Entry 3CPW (X-ray diffraction, 2.70 A resolution); this record covers chains 0 and B of the 31 polymer chains in the assembly.

Chain 0:
Molecule: 23S ribosomal RNA
Source organism: Haloarcula marismortui
Sequence (2922 nucleotides; numbered 2 to 2923; the number before each row is that of its first residue):
     2 UUGGCUACUA UGCCAGCUGG UGGAUUGCUC GGCUCAGGCG CUGAUGAAGG ACGUGCCAAG
    62 CUGCGAUAAG CCAUGGGGAG CCGCACGGAG GCGAAGAACC AUGGAUUUCC GAAUGAGAAU
   122 CUCUCUAACA AUUGCUUCGC GCAAUGAGGA ACCCCGAGAA CUGAAACAUC UCAGUAUCGG
   182 GAGGAACAGA AAACGCAAUG UGAUGUCGUU AGUAACCGCG AGUGAACGCG AUACAGCCCA
   242 AACCGAAGCC CUCACGGGCA AUGUGGUGUC AGGGCUACCU CUCAUCAGCC GACCGUCUCG
   302 ACGAAGUCUC UUGGAACAGA GCGUGAUACA GGGUGACAAC CCCGUACUCG AGACCAGUAC
   362 GACGUGCGGU AGUGCCAGAG UAGCGGGGGU UGGAUAUCCC UCGCGAAUAA CGCAGGCAUC
   422 GACUGCGAAG GCUAAACACA ACCUGAGACC GAUAGUGAAC AAGUAGUGUG AACGAACGCU
   482 GCAAAGUACC CUCAGAAGGG AGGCGAAAUA GAGCAUGAAA UCAGUUGGCG AUCGAGCGAC
   542 AGGGCAUACA AGGUCCCCCG ACGAAUGACC GACGCGCGAG CGUCCAGUAA GACUCACGGG
   602 AAGCCGAUGU UCUGUCGUAC GUUUUGAAAA ACGAGCCAGG GAGUGUGUCU GCAUGGCAAG
   662 UCUAACCGGA GUAUCCGGGG AGGCACAGGG AAACCGACAU GGCCGCAGGG CUUUGCCCGA
   722 GGGCCGCCGU CUUCAAGGGC GGGGAGCCAU GUGGACACGA CCCGAAUCCG GACGAUCUAC
   782 GCAUGGACAA GAUGAAGCGU GCCGAAAGGC ACGUGGAAGU CUGUUAGAGU UGGUGUCCUA
   842 CAAUACCCUC UCGUGAUCUA UGUGUAGGGG UGAAAGGCCC AUCGAGUCCG GCAACAGCUG
   902 GUUCCAAUCG AAACAUGUCG AAGCAUGACC UCCGCCGAGG UAGUCUGUGA GGUAGAGCGA
   962 CCGAUUGGUG UGUCCGCCUC CGAGAGGAGU CGGCACACCU GUCAAACUCC AAACUUACAG
  1022 ACGCCGUUUG ACGCGGGGAU UCCGGUGCGC GGGGUAAGCC UGUGUACCAG GAGGGGAACA
  1082 ACCCAGAGAU AGGUUAAGGU CCCCAAGUGU GGAUUAAGUG UAAUCCUCUG AAGGUGGUCU
  1142 CGAGCCCUAG ACAGCCGGGA GGUGAGCUUA GAAGCAGCUA CCCUCUAAGA AAAGCGUAAC
  1202 AGCUUACCGG CCGAGGUUUG AGGCGCCCAA AAUGAUCGGG ACUCAAAUCC ACCACCGAGA
  1262 CCUGUCCGUA CCACUCAUAC UGGUAAUCGA GUAGAUUGGC GCUCUAAUUG GAUGGAAGUA
  1322 GGGGUGAAAA CUCCUAUGGA CCGAUUAGUG ACGAAAAUCC UGGCCAUAGU AGCAGCGAUA
  1382 GUCGGGUGAG AACCCCGACG GCCUAAUGGA UAAGGGUUCC UCAGCACUGC UGAUCAGCUG
  1442 AGGGUUAGCC GGUCCUAAGU CAUACCGCAA CUCGACUAUG ACGAAAUGGG AAACGGGUUA
  1502 AUAUUCCCGU GCCACUAUGC AGUGAAAGUU GACGCCCUGG GGUCGAUCAC GCUGGGCAUU
  1562 CGCCCAGUCG AACCGUCCAA CUCCGUGGAA GCCGUAAUGG CAGGAAGCGG ACGAACGGCG
  1622 GCAUAGGGAA ACGUGAUUCA ACCUGGGGCC CAUGAAAAGA CGAGCAUAGU GUCCGUACCG
  1682 AGAACCGACA CAGGUGUCCA UGGCGGCGAA AGCCAAGGCC UGUCGGGAGC AACCAACGUU
  1742 AGGGAAUUCG GCAAGUUAGU CCCGUACCUU CGGAAGAAGG GAUGCCUGCU CCGGAACGGA
  1802 GCAGGUCGCA GUGACUCGGA AGCUCGGACU GUCUAGUAAC AACAUAGGUG ACCGCAAAUC
  1862 CGCAAGGACU CGUACGGUCA CUGAAUCCUG CCCAGUGCAG GUAUCUGAAC ACCUCGUACA
  1922 AGAGGACGAA GGACCUGUCA ACGGCGGGGG UAACUAUGAC CCUCUUAAGG UAGCGUAGUA
  1982 CCUUGCCGCA UCAGUAGCGG CUUGCAUGAA UGGAUUAACC AGAGCUUCAC UGUCCCAACG
  2042 UUGGGCCCGG UGAACUGUAC AUUCCAGUGC GGAGUCUGGA GACACCCAGG GGGAAGCAAA
  2102 GACCCUAUGG AGCUUUACUG CAGGCUGUCG CUGAGACGUG GUCGCCGAUG UGCAGCAUAG
  2162 GUAGGAGACA CUACACAGGU ACCCGCGCUA GCGGGCCACC GAGUCAACAG UGAAAUACUA
  2222 CCCGUCGGUG ACUGCGACUC UCACUCCGGG AGGAGGACAC CGAUAGCCGG GCAGUUUGAC
  2282 UGGGGCGGUA CGCGCUCGAA AAGAUAUCGA GCGCGCCCUA UGGCUAUCUC AGCCGGGACA
  2342 GAGACCCGGC GAAGAGUGCA AGAGCAAAAG AUAGCUUGAC AGUGUUCUUC CCAACGAGGA
  2402 ACGCUGACGC GAAAGCGUGG UCUAGCGAAC CAAUUAGCCU GCUUGAUGCG GGCAAUUGAU
  2462 GACAGAAAAG CUACCCUAGG GAUAACAGAG UCGUCACUCG CAAGAGCACA UAUCGACCGA
  2522 GUGGCUUGCU ACCUCGAUGU CGGUUCCCUC CAUCCUGCCC GUGCAGAAGC GGGCAAGGGU
  2582 GAGGUUGUUC GCCUAUUAAA GGAGGUCGUG AGCUGGGUUU AGACCGUCGU GAGACAGGUC
  2642 GGCUGCUAUC UACUGGGUGU GUAAUGGUGU CUGACAAGAA CGACCGUAUA GUACGAGAGG
  2702 AACUACGGUU GGUGGCCACU GGUGUACCGG UUGUUCGAGA GAGCACGUGC CGGGUAGCCA
  2762 CGCCACACGG GGUAAGAGCU GAACGCAUCU AAGCUCGAAA CCCACUUGGA AAAGAGACAC
  2822 CGCCGAGGUC CCGCGUACAA GACGCGGUCG AUAGACUCGG GGUGUGCGCG UCGAGGUAAC
  2882 GAGACGUUAA GCCCACGAGC ACUAACAGAC CAAAGCCAUC AU
Disordered / not traced: 2-9, 126-127, 715, 971-998, 1560, 1952-1963, 2137-2236, 2339-2343, 2665-2666, 2915-2923
Sequence notes: conflict C559 (U3154 in 3377779), C560 (U3155 in 3377779); engineered mutation A2099 (G4694 in 3377779)
Metal / ion sites: Na+ site 1: U12 (shared with 1 residue of chain Q); Mg2+ site 1 near G28 (its only coordinating residue here); Na+ site 2: C40, C443; Na+ site 3: G56, A59, G61; Sr2+ site 1: C85 (shared with 1 residue of chain S); Na+ site 4 near U108 (its only coordinating residue here); Mg2+ site 2 near U115 (its only coordinating residue here); Na+ site 5: C130, U146; Na+ site 6: C141, G142; Sr2+ site 2: G147, A183 (shared with 1 residue of chain L); Mg2+ site 3: C162, U2276; K+ site 1: C162, U163, U172; 66 more Mg2+ sites not listed; 58 more Na+ sites not listed; 71 more Sr2+ sites not listed; 1 more K+ sites not listed
Residues lining bound ligands:
  - acetyl group (ACE): G2102, A2486, G2540
  - Linezolid (ZLD; N-{[(5S)-3-(3-fluoro-4-morpholin-4-ylphenyl)-2-oxo-1,3-oxazolidin-5-yl]methyl}acetamide): G2102, A2486, C2487, A2538, U2539, G2540, U2541, U2620

Chain B:
Molecule: 50S ribosomal protein L3P
Source organism: Haloarcula marismortui
UniProtKB: P20279 (RL3_HALMA); residues 0-337 here correspond to UniProt positions 1-338 (UniProt number = residue number + 1)
Chain sequence (338 residues; numbered 0 to 337; the number before each row is that of its first residue; numbering starts at 0):
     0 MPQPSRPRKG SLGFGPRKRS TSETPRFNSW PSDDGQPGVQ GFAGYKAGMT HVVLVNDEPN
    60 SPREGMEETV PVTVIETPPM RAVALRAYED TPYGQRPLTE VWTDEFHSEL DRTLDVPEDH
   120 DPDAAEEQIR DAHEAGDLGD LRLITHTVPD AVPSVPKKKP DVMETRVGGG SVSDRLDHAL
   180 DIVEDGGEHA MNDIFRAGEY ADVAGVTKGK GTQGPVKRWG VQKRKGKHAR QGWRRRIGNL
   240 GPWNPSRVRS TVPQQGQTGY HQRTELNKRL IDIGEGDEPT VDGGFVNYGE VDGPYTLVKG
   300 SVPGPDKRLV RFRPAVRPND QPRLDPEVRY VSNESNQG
Disordered / not traced: 0
Metal / ion sites: Sr2+ site 1: Gln230 (shared with G836(0), U2615(0) of chain 0); Na+ near Gln230 (its only coordinating residue here); Sr2+ site 2: Asn243, Ser245; Mg2+ site 1: Asn335 (shared with A2757(0) of chain 0); Mg2+ site 2 near Gly337 (its only coordinating residue here)

Interface between chain 0 and chain B:
Pairs across the interface - 344 pairs, chain 0 then chain B:
  G834(0) - Arg229(B)  phosphate contact
  U835(0) - Lys226(B)  phosphate contact
  U835(0) - Arg229(B)  salt bridge to the phosphate
  U835(0) - Gln230(B)  hydrogen bond to the phosphate
  G836(0) - Arg229(B)  phosphate contact
  G836(0) - Gln230(B)  phosphate contact
  U837(0) - Gln230(B)  phosphate contact
  U1234(0) - Pro244(B)  base contact
  U1234(0) - Arg246(B)  hydrogen bond to the base
  U1234(0) - Arg248(B)  sugar contact
  A1732(0) - Thr211(B)  hydrogen bond to the sugar
  A1732(0) - Gln212(B)  hydrogen bond to the sugar
  A1733(0) - Thr211(B)  sugar contact
  A1733(0) - Gln212(B)  sugar contact
  A1733(0) - Gly213(B)  hydrogen bond to the phosphate
  A1733(0) - Gln254(B)  sugar contact
  C1734(0) - Gly213(B)  phosphate contact
  C1734(0) - Arg234(B)  salt bridge to the phosphate
  C1734(0) - Arg235(B)  hydrogen bond to the sugar
  C1735(0) - Gly231(B)  sugar contact
  C1735(0) - Trp232(B)  phosphate contact
  C1735(0) - Arg233(B)  hydrogen bond to the phosphate
  C1735(0) - Arg234(B)  hydrogen bond to the phosphate
  C1735(0) - Arg235(B)  sugar contact
  A1736(0) - Gly231(B)  phosphate contact
  A1736(0) - Arg233(B)  salt bridge to the phosphate
  C1750(0) - Lys226(B)  base contact
  G1751(0) - Lys226(B)  hydrogen bond to the base
  C1753(0) - Lys226(B)  sugar contact
  C1753(0) - Arg229(B)  hydrogen bond to the base
  A1754(0) - Arg229(B)  hydrogen bond to the sugar
  U2034(0) - Gly225(B)  hydrogen bond to the phosphate
  C2035(0) - Lys224(B)  phosphate contact
  C2035(0) - Gly225(B)  hydrogen bond to the phosphate
  C2036(0) - Lys224(B)  salt bridge to the phosphate
  C2037(0) - Lys224(B)  hydrogen bond to the phosphate
  A2038(0) - Gln221(B)  phosphate contact
  A2038(0) - Lys222(B)  hydrogen bond to the phosphate
  A2038(0) - Lys224(B)  salt bridge to the phosphate
  A2039(0) - Val215(B)  phosphate contact
  A2039(0) - Lys222(B)  phosphate contact
  A2039(0) - Arg234(B)  salt bridge to the phosphate
  C2065(0) - Arg246(B)  hydrogen bond to the phosphate
  C2066(0) - Pro244(B)  phosphate contact
  C2066(0) - Arg246(B)  salt bridge to the phosphate
  G2073(0) - Asn243(B)  base contact
  G2090(0) - Gln253(B)  hydrogen bond to the base
  G2090(0) - Gln254(B)  hydrogen bond to the sugar
  G2091(0) - Arg235(B)  phosphate contact
  G2091(0) - Leu239(B)  base contact
  G2091(0) - Gln253(B)  hydrogen bond to the base
  G2092(0) - Trp232(B)  hydrogen bond to the phosphate
  G2092(0) - Arg235(B)  salt bridge to the phosphate
  G2092(0) - Leu239(B)  sugar contact
  G2093(0) - Asn238(B)  phosphate contact
  G2093(0) - Leu239(B)  hydrogen bond to the phosphate
  G2093(0) - Gly240(B)  sugar contact
  G2093(0) - Pro241(B)  hydrogen bond to the sugar
  G2093(0) - Trp242(B)  hydrogen bond to the sugar
  G2093(0) - Pro244(B)  sugar contact
  G2093(0) - Ser245(B)  hydrogen bond to the base
  G2093(0) - Arg246(B)  base contact
  G2093(0) - Val247(B)  base contact
  G2094(0) - Trp242(B)  sugar contact
  G2094(0) - Ser245(B)  sugar contact
  A2096(0) - Trp242(B)  sugar contact
  G2544(0) - Pro1(B)  phosphate contact
  G2544(0) - His227(B)  base contact
  U2545(0) - Gln2(B)  hydrogen bond to the phosphate
  U2546(0) - Gln2(B)  hydrogen bond to the base
  U2546(0) - Gln221(B)  sugar contact
  U2546(0) - Ile236(B)  sugar contact
  U2546(0) - Gly237(B)  hydrogen bond to the sugar
  U2546(0) - Asn238(B)  base contact
  C2547(0) - Gln2(B)  base contact
  C2547(0) - Arg5(B)  salt bridge to the phosphate
  C2547(0) - Lys8(B)  phosphate contact
  C2547(0) - Val220(B)  phosphate contact
  C2547(0) - Gln221(B)  hydrogen bond to the phosphate
  C2547(0) - Asn238(B)  hydrogen bond to the base
  C2547(0) - Pro252(B)  phosphate contact
  C2548(0) - Arg5(B)  salt bridge to the phosphate
  C2548(0) - Arg7(B)  phosphate contact
  C2548(0) - Lys8(B)  hydrogen bond to the phosphate
  C2548(0) - Pro241(B)  base contact
  C2548(0) - Arg248(B)  sugar contact
  C2548(0) - Thr250(B)  hydrogen bond to the sugar
  C2548(0) - Val251(B)  sugar contact
  C2548(0) - Pro252(B)  sugar contact
  C2549(0) - Arg7(B)  salt bridge to the phosphate
  C2549(0) - Leu11(B)  phosphate contact
  C2549(0) - Arg248(B)  hydrogen bond to the sugar
  C2549(0) - Thr250(B)  sugar contact
  G2580(0) - Pro6(B)  phosphate contact
  U2581(0) - Ser4(B)  base contact
  U2581(0) - Arg5(B)  hydrogen bond to the phosphate
  U2581(0) - Pro6(B)  phosphate contact
  G2582(0) - Pro3(B)  phosphate contact
  G2582(0) - Ser4(B)  hydrogen bond to the phosphate
  A2583(0) - Pro3(B)  phosphate contact
  C2591(0) - Pro1(B)  phosphate contact
  G2606(0) - Pro241(B)  base contact
  G2606(0) - Asn243(B)  hydrogen bond to the sugar
  G2606(0) - Arg248(B)  base contact
  U2607(0) - Trp242(B)  stacking on the base
  U2607(0) - Asn243(B)  hydrogen bond to the phosphate
  G2609(0) - Asn238(B)  base contact
  G2609(0) - Gly240(B)  base contact
  G2609(0) - Pro241(B)  base contact
  G2609(0) - Trp242(B)  hydrogen bond to the sugar
  U2610(0) - Asn238(B)  base contact
  U2610(0) - Trp242(B)  phosphate contact
  G2613(0) - Arg223(B)  hydrogen bond to the sugar
  G2613(0) - Trp232(B)  sugar contact
  G2613(0) - Gly237(B)  base contact
  C2614(0) - Arg223(B)  hydrogen bond to the sugar
  C2614(0) - His227(B)  hydrogen bond to the sugar
  C2614(0) - Gln230(B)  phosphate contact
  C2614(0) - Trp232(B)  sugar contact
  U2615(0) - Lys226(B)  phosphate contact
  U2615(0) - His227(B)  hydrogen bond to the sugar
  U2615(0) - Gln230(B)  phosphate contact
  G2616(0) - Lys226(B)  salt bridge to the phosphate
  A2653(0) - Arg246(B)  sugar contact
  A2653(0) - Val247(B)  hydrogen bond to the sugar
  C2654(0) - Val247(B)  sugar contact
  C2654(0) - Arg248(B)  sugar contact
  C2654(0) - Ser249(B)  phosphate contact
  C2654(0) - Gln253(B)  hydrogen bond to the sugar
  U2655(0) - Arg217(B)  hydrogen bond to the sugar
  U2655(0) - Ser249(B)  phosphate contact
  U2655(0) - Gln253(B)  hydrogen bond to the sugar
  U2655(0) - Gln254(B)  hydrogen bond to the sugar
  G2656(0) - Pro15(B)  phosphate contact
  G2656(0) - Arg16(B)  hydrogen bond to the phosphate
  G2656(0) - Lys17(B)  phosphate contact
  G2656(0) - Arg217(B)  salt bridge to the phosphate
  G2656(0) - Gly255(B)  sugar contact
  G2656(0) - Gln256(B)  hydrogen bond to the sugar
  G2657(0) - Lys17(B)  phosphate contact
  G2657(0) - Arg18(B)  hydrogen bond to the phosphate
  G2657(0) - Gln256(B)  sugar contact
  G2658(0) - Arg18(B)  salt bridge to the phosphate
  G2668(0) - Asp114(B)  hydrogen bond to the base
  U2669(0) - Thr112(B)  hydrogen bond to the sugar
  U2669(0) - Leu113(B)  sugar contact
  U2669(0) - Asp114(B)  sugar contact
  G2670(0) - Arg85(B)  base contact
  G2670(0) - Thr112(B)  sugar contact
  G2670(0) - Leu113(B)  sugar contact
  G2670(0) - Val161(B)  sugar contact
  U2671(0) - Arg25(B)  salt bridge to the phosphate
  U2671(0) - Arg85(B)  hydrogen bond to the base
  U2671(0) - Ile143(B)  sugar contact
  U2671(0) - Val161(B)  sugar contact
  U2671(0) - Met162(B)  phosphate contact
  U2671(0) - Glu163(B)  hydrogen bond to the sugar
  C2672(0) - Arg25(B)  salt bridge to the phosphate
  C2672(0) - Arg85(B)  sugar contact
  C2672(0) - Tyr87(B)  hydrogen bond to the sugar
  C2672(0) - Pro96(B)  sugar contact
  C2672(0) - Arg141(B)  hydrogen bond to the phosphate
  C2672(0) - Met162(B)  phosphate contact
  C2672(0) - Glu163(B)  hydrogen bond to the phosphate
  U2673(0) - Tyr87(B)  sugar contact
  U2673(0) - Gln94(B)  hydrogen bond to the sugar
  U2673(0) - Arg141(B)  salt bridge to the phosphate
  G2674(0) - Tyr92(B)  sugar contact
  G2674(0) - Gly93(B)  phosphate contact
  G2674(0) - Gln94(B)  hydrogen bond to the phosphate
  A2678(0) - Leu11(B)  hydrogen bond to the sugar
  A2678(0) - Gly12(B)  base contact
  G2679(0) - Leu11(B)  sugar contact
  G2679(0) - Gly12(B)  sugar contact
  A2680(0) - Pro6(B)  base contact
  A2681(0) - Ser10(B)  hydrogen bond to the base
  C2682(0) - Arg316(B)  salt bridge to the phosphate
  C2707(0) - Asn59(B)  phosphate contact
  G2708(0) - Glu57(B)  phosphate contact
  G2708(0) - Asn59(B)  sugar contact
  G2713(0) - Pro6(B)  sugar contact
  U2714(0) - Arg7(B)  phosphate contact
  U2714(0) - Lys8(B)  phosphate contact
  U2714(0) - Gly9(B)  hydrogen bond to the phosphate
  U2714(0) - Ser10(B)  hydrogen bond to the phosphate
  U2714(0) - Phe13(B)  sugar contact
  G2715(0) - Gly9(B)  phosphate contact
  G2715(0) - Ser10(B)  hydrogen bond to the phosphate
  G2715(0) - Phe13(B)  sugar contact
  G2715(0) - Arg16(B)  salt bridge to the phosphate
  G2715(0) - Arg262(B)  hydrogen bond to the sugar
  G2715(0) - Glu264(B)  hydrogen bond to the base
  G2716(0) - Thr206(B)  sugar contact
  G2716(0) - Arg262(B)  salt bridge to the phosphate
  G2716(0) - Glu264(B)  sugar contact
  G2716(0) - Ser300(B)  hydrogen bond to the base
  G2716(0) - Pro302(B)  sugar contact
  C2717(0) - Lys45(B)  hydrogen bond to the phosphate
  C2717(0) - Met48(B)  sugar contact
  C2717(0) - Thr206(B)  phosphate contact
  C2717(0) - Lys207(B)  hydrogen bond to the phosphate
  C2717(0) - Ser300(B)  sugar contact
  C2717(0) - Val301(B)  sugar contact
  C2717(0) - Pro302(B)  sugar contact
  C2717(0) - Gly303(B)  hydrogen bond to the phosphate
  C2718(0) - Lys45(B)  salt bridge to the phosphate
  C2718(0) - Met48(B)  sugar contact
  C2718(0) - Lys207(B)  salt bridge to the phosphate
  C2718(0) - Asp305(B)  phosphate contact
  A2719(0) - Met48(B)  sugar contact
  A2719(0) - Thr49(B)  hydrogen bond to the sugar
  A2719(0) - His50(B)  hydrogen bond to the sugar
  A2719(0) - Pro70(B)  base contact
  A2719(0) - Asn335(B)  sugar contact
  U2756(0) - Gln336(B)  phosphate contact
  U2756(0) - Gly337(B)  hydrogen bond to the phosphate
  A2757(0) - Val285(B)  phosphate contact
  A2757(0) - Asn286(B)  sugar contact
  A2757(0) - Asn335(B)  phosphate contact
  A2757(0) - Gln336(B)  phosphate contact
  A2757(0) - Gly337(B)  phosphate contact
  G2758(0) - Val285(B)  phosphate contact
  G2758(0) - Asn286(B)  sugar contact
  C2759(0) - Lys207(B)  salt bridge to the phosphate
  C2760(0) - Lys209(B)  salt bridge to the phosphate
  C2760(0) - Lys216(B)  salt bridge to the phosphate
  C2764(0) - Pro70(B)  sugar contact
  C2765(0) - Glu264(B)  base contact
  C2765(0) - Lys267(B)  hydrogen bond to the sugar
  C2765(0) - Lys298(B)  sugar contact
  C2765(0) - Gly299(B)  sugar contact
  C2765(0) - Ser300(B)  hydrogen bond to the base
  A2766(0) - Leu265(B)  hydrogen bond to the sugar
  A2766(0) - Asn266(B)  sugar contact
  A2766(0) - Lys267(B)  sugar contact
  A2766(0) - Lys298(B)  salt bridge to the phosphate
  C2767(0) - Asn266(B)  hydrogen bond to the phosphate
  C2767(0) - Arg316(B)  hydrogen bond to the phosphate
  C2767(0) - Asn318(B)  hydrogen bond to the phosphate
  A2768(0) - Arg316(B)  hydrogen bond to the phosphate
  A2768(0) - Asn318(B)  hydrogen bond to the phosphate
  C2806(0) - Ser28(B)  hydrogen bond to the phosphate
  C2806(0) - Leu265(B)  sugar contact
  C2806(0) - Arg316(B)  sugar contact
  U2807(0) - Gly12(B)  base contact
  U2807(0) - Phe13(B)  sugar contact
  U2807(0) - Asn27(B)  hydrogen bond to the phosphate
  U2807(0) - Ser28(B)  hydrogen bond to the phosphate
  U2807(0) - Thr263(B)  hydrogen bond to the phosphate
  U2807(0) - Arg312(B)  salt bridge to the phosphate
  U2808(0) - Gly12(B)  sugar contact
  U2808(0) - Phe13(B)  sugar contact
  U2808(0) - Gly14(B)  hydrogen bond to the sugar
  U2808(0) - Asn27(B)  hydrogen bond to the phosphate
  U2808(0) - Gln261(B)  hydrogen bond to the phosphate
  U2808(0) - Arg262(B)  phosphate contact
  U2808(0) - Thr263(B)  hydrogen bond to the phosphate
  G2809(0) - Gly14(B)  sugar contact
  G2809(0) - Pro15(B)  sugar contact
  G2809(0) - Lys17(B)  phosphate contact
  G2809(0) - Gln261(B)  phosphate contact
  G2810(0) - Lys17(B)  salt bridge to the phosphate
  G2810(0) - Thr20(B)  hydrogen bond to the phosphate
  G2815(0) - Tyr92(B)  hydrogen bond to the base
  G2817(0) - Arg95(B)  sugar contact
  A2818(0) - Arg95(B)  sugar contact
  A2818(0) - Pro96(B)  hydrogen bond to the sugar
  C2819(0) - Arg85(B)  hydrogen bond to the base
  C2819(0) - Pro96(B)  sugar contact
  C2819(0) - Leu97(B)  phosphate contact
  C2819(0) - Thr98(B)  phosphate contact
  C2819(0) - Glu99(B)  hydrogen bond to the sugar
  A2820(0) - Thr98(B)  phosphate contact
  A2820(0) - Glu99(B)  sugar contact
  A2820(0) - Trp101(B)  sugar contact
  A2820(0) - His119(B)  phosphate contact
  C2821(0) - Asp114(B)  hydrogen bond to the sugar
  C2821(0) - Val115(B)  sugar contact
  C2821(0) - Pro116(B)  sugar contact
  C2821(0) - Glu117(B)  phosphate contact
  C2821(0) - Asp118(B)  phosphate contact
  C2821(0) - His119(B)  salt bridge to the phosphate
  C2822(0) - Asp114(B)  sugar contact
  C2822(0) - Val115(B)  sugar contact
  C2822(0) - Glu117(B)  hydrogen bond to the phosphate
  C2822(0) - Asp118(B)  hydrogen bond to the phosphate
  G2823(0) - Glu117(B)  phosphate contact
  A2827(0) - Asp114(B)  phosphate contact
  G2828(0) - Asp114(B)  phosphate contact
  U2837(0) - Glu22(B)  base contact
  U2837(0) - Val154(B)  base contact
  U2837(0) - Lys156(B)  base contact
  U2837(0) - Pro304(B)  sugar contact
  U2837(0) - Asp305(B)  sugar contact
  U2837(0) - Lys306(B)  hydrogen bond to the base
  U2837(0) - Arg307(B)  hydrogen bond to the base
  A2838(0) - Lys207(B)  phosphate contact
  A2838(0) - Gly208(B)  hydrogen bond to the phosphate
  A2838(0) - Tyr259(B)  sugar contact
  A2838(0) - Arg307(B)  salt bridge to the phosphate
  C2839(0) - Arg18(B)  hydrogen bond to the phosphate
  C2839(0) - Gly208(B)  phosphate contact
  C2839(0) - Lys209(B)  hydrogen bond to the phosphate
  C2839(0) - Gly210(B)  hydrogen bond to the phosphate
  C2839(0) - Gln256(B)  hydrogen bond to the phosphate
  A2840(0) - Gly210(B)  phosphate contact
  A2840(0) - Thr211(B)  hydrogen bond to the phosphate
  G2842(0) - Arg18(B)  hydrogen bond to the base
  A2843(0) - Arg18(B)  hydrogen bond to the base
  C2844(0) - Tyr259(B)  sugar contact
  C2846(0) - Pro155(B)  sugar contact
  C2846(0) - Lys156(B)  phosphate contact
  C2846(0) - Lys158(B)  phosphate contact
  G2847(0) - Arg111(B)  salt bridge to the phosphate
  G2847(0) - Pro155(B)  sugar contact
  G2847(0) - Lys156(B)  phosphate contact
  G2847(0) - Lys157(B)  hydrogen bond to the phosphate
  G2847(0) - Lys158(B)  hydrogen bond to the phosphate
  G2848(0) - Arg111(B)  salt bridge to the phosphate
  G2848(0) - Lys157(B)  salt bridge to the phosphate
  G2851(0) - Lys157(B)  hydrogen bond to the phosphate
  A2852(0) - Lys157(B)  salt bridge to the phosphate
  U2853(0) - Pro155(B)  sugar contact
  G2860(0) - Gly282(B)  hydrogen bond to the base
  G2860(0) - Gln336(B)  base contact
  G2861(0) - Asp281(B)  hydrogen bond to the sugar
  G2861(0) - Gly282(B)  sugar contact
  G2861(0) - Ser334(B)  hydrogen bond to the sugar
  G2861(0) - Gln336(B)  hydrogen bond to the base
  G2862(0) - Ser334(B)  hydrogen bond to the phosphate
  G2862(0) - Gln336(B)  sugar contact
  G2862(0) - Gly337(B)  phosphate contact
  G2863(0) - Gly337(B)  phosphate contact
  C2897(0) - Phe284(B)  sugar contact
  C2897(0) - Val285(B)  sugar contact
  C2897(0) - Asn286(B)  hydrogen bond to the sugar
  C2897(0) - Gln336(B)  hydrogen bond to the base
  G2898(0) - Gly282(B)  sugar contact
  G2898(0) - Phe284(B)  sugar contact
  G2898(0) - Asn286(B)  phosphate contact
  G2898(0) - Tyr287(B)  sugar contact
  G2898(0) - Gly288(B)  phosphate contact
  G2898(0) - Glu289(B)  sugar contact
  A2899(0) - Glu289(B)  sugar contact
Also at the interface, not in a pair above, chain 0 (126 interface residues in all): A2089, A2095, U2539, G2712, C2720, G2845
Also at the interface, not in a pair above, chain B (146 interface residues in all): Asp120, His260, Gly283, Arg310, Val315, Glu333

Summary:
126 residues of chain 0 face 146 of chain B across their interface, with 116 hydrogen bonds, 34 salt bridges
and 1 aromatic stacking contact. Polar pairs include U1234(0)-Arg246(B), G1751(0)-Lys226(B) and
C1753(0)-Arg229(B). Chain 0 binds Linezolid and acetyl group.
Chain 0 is 23S ribosomal RNA and chain B is 50S ribosomal protein L3P, both from Haloarcula marismortui; the
structure, The structure of the antibiotic LINEZOLID bound to the large ribosomal subunit of HALOARCULA
MARISMORTUI, was determined by X-ray diffraction.
